PDB entry 8HJ2 | electron microscopy, 3.80 A resolution | chains B and A of the 5 polymer chains in the assembly

# Chain B
Molecule: Guanine nucleotide-binding protein G(I)/G(S)/G(T) subunit beta-1
Organism: Homo sapiens
UniProtKB: P62873 (GBB1_HUMAN); numbering as in UniProt (aligned over 1-340)
Amino-acid sequence (340 residues; each row starts with the number of its first residue):
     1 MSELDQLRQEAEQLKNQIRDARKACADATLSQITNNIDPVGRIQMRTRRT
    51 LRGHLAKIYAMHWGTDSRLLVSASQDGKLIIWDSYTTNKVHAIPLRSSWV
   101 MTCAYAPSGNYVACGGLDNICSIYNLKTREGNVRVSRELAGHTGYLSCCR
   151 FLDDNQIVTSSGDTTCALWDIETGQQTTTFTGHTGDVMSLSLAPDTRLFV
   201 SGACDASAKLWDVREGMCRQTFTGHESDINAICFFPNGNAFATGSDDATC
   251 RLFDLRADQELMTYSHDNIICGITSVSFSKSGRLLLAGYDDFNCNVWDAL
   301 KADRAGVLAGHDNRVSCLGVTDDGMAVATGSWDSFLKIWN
Disordered / not traced: 1-6

# Chain A
Molecule: Guanine nucleotide-binding protein G(s) subunit alpha isoforms short
Organism: Homo sapiens
UniProtKB: P63092 (GNAS2_HUMAN); aligned in 2 segments with insertions or deletions, so no single offset holds: 5-195 ~ UniProt 5-64; 204-371 ~ UniProt 204-381
Amino-acid sequence (249 residues; row label = number of the first residue in the row; note: 131 numbers in that range are skipped by the numbering (no residue carries them; nothing is unmodelled there)):
     5 GNSKTEDQRNEEKAQREANKKIEKQLQKDKQVYRATHRLLLLGADNSGKS
    55 TIVKQMRIL
   195 HGGSGGSGGTSGIFETKFQVDKVNFHMFDVGGQRDERRKWIQCFNDVTAI
   245 IFVVDSSDYNRLQEALNLFKSIWNNRWLRTISVILFLNKQDLLAEKVLAG
   295 KSKIEDYFPEFARYTTPEDATPEPGEDPRVTRAKYFIRDEFLRISTASGD
   345 GRHYCYPHFTCAVDTENARRIFNDCRDSVLARYLDEINLL
Disordered / not traced: 5-8, 195-200
Construct notes: engineered mutation Asp-49 (Gly in P63092), Asn-50 (Glu in P63092), Asp-249 (Ala in P63092), Asp-252 (Ser in P63092), Ala-362 (Ile372 in P63092), Ile-365 (Val375 in P63092); linker (196-203); expression tag (372-384)

# Chain B / chain A interface
Contacting residue pairs (37; chain B residue first):
  Leu-55(B) with Lys-34(A); Tyr-37(A), hydrophobic
  Ala-56(B) with Tyr-37(A); Asp-240(A)
  Lys-57(B) with Cys-237(A), hydrogen bond (side chain-backbone); Asp-240(A), salt bridge
  Gln-75(B) with Cys-237(A), hydrogen bond
  Lys-78(B) with Asp-33(A), salt bridge
  Asn-88(B) with Asn-23(A)
  Lys-89(B) with Ile-26(A)
  Trp-99(B) with Ile-207(A); Phe-222(A); Cys-237(A), hydrophobic; Phe-238(A), hydrophobic
  Leu-117(B) with Ile-207(A), hydrophobic; Trp-234(A), hydrophobic; Cys-237(A), hydrophobic
  Asp-118(B) with Ser-205(A)
  Asn-119(B) with Gln-227(A)
  Thr-143(B) with Gly-226(A)
  Gly-144(B) with Gln-227(A)
  Tyr-145(B) with Gln-227(A), hydrogen bond (backbone-side chain); Lys-233(A); Trp-234(A)
  Gly-162(B) with Arg-228(A)
  Thr-164(B) with Arg-228(A)
  Asp-186(B) with Arg-228(A), salt bridge
  Met-188(B) with Lys-233(A)
  Cys-204(B) with Arg-232(A)
  Asp-228(B) with Arg-232(A), salt bridge; Lys-233(A), salt bridge
  Asp-246(B) with Lys-233(A), salt bridge
  Cys-271(B) with Arg-270(A), hydrogen bond
  Asp-290(B) with Trp-271(A)
  Arg-314(B) with Trp-271(A)
  Trp-332(B) with Gln-236(A); Asn-239(A)
Interface residues without a listed pair, chain B (28 interface residues in all): Asp-76, Ile-120, Asn-230
Interface residues without a listed pair, chain A (25 interface residues in all): Gln-19, Ala-22, Glu-27, Gly-206

# In short
28 residues of chain B face 25 of chain A across their interface, with 4 hydrogen bonds and 6 salt bridges.
Among the polar pairs are Lys-57(B)/Asp-240(A), Lys-78(B)/Asp-33(A) and Asp-186(B)/Arg-228(A).
Chain B is Guanine nucleotide-binding protein G(I)/G(S)/G(T) subunit beta-1 and chain A is Guanine
nucleotide-binding protein G(s) subunit alpha isoforms short, both from Homo sapiens; the structure, GPR21 wt
with G15 complex, was determined by electron microscopy together with 8HJ1, 8HIX and 8HJ0 from the same study.
